PDB entry 2CIF | X-ray diffraction, 2.80 A resolution | chain A

== Chain A ==
Name: VNG1446H
From: Halobacterium salinarium
UniProt: Q9HPW4 (Q9HPW4_HALSA); residues 1-68 here correspond to UniProt positions 10-77 (UniProt number = residue number + 9)
Sequence (68 residues; row label = number of the first residue in the row):
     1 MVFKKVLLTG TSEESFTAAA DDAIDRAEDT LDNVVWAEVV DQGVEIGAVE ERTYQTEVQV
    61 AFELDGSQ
Disordered / not traced: 1, 48-50, 66-68
Ion coordination: Mg2+ site 1: Glu14, Asp21; Mg2+ site 2: Asp41, Glu57
Ligand contacts: FAD (flavin-adenine dinucleotide): Phe3, Val35, Trp36, Ala37, Glu38, Gly43, Val44, Glu45, Gly47, Gln55

== Overview ==
Bound to chain A: flavin-adenine dinucleotide. Glu14 and Asp21 coordinate Mg2+ site 1. The Mg2+ site 2 is
built by Asp41 and Glu57.
Chain A is VNG1446H (Halobacterium salinarium); the structure, Complexes of Dodecin with Flavin and
Flavin-like Ligands, was determined by X-ray diffraction (same publication as 2CIE and 2CJC).
